9USB - chain A; structure by X-ray diffraction, 2.35 A resolution.

Chain A:
Molecule: Isoform 2B of GTPase KRas
Source organism: Homo sapiens
Notes: EC 3.6.5.2
UniProtKB: P01116 (RASK_HUMAN), isoform P01116-2; numbering as in UniProt (aligned over 1-169)
Amino-acid sequence (175 residues; each row starts with the number of its first residue; numbers below 1 keep their minus sign (Gly-5 is residue -5)):
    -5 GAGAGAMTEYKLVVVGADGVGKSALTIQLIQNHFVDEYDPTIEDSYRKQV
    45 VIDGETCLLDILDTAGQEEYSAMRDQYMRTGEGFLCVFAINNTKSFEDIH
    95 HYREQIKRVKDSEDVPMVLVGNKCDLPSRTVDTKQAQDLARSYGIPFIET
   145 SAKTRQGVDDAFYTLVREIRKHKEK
Not modelled in the structure: -5 to 0, 169
Sequence notes: expression tag (-5 to 0); variant Asp12 (Gly in P01116)
Ion coordination: Mg2+: Ser17 (together with GMP-PNP)
Ligand contacts:
  - A1EN3 ((3R)-1-[2-[[(8S)-6-[bis(fluoranyl)methylidene]-2,3,5,7-tetrahydro-1H-pyrrolizin-8-yl]methoxy]-7-(8-ethynyl-7-fluoranyl-3-oxidanyl-naphthalen-1-yl)-8-fluoranyl-pyrido[4,3-d]pyrimidin-4-yl]-3-methyl-piperidin-3-ol): Val9, Gly10, Ala11, Asp12, Lys16, Thr58, Ala59, Gly60, Gln61, Glu62, Tyr64, Ser65, Arg68, Asp69, Met72, Lys88, Glu91, Asp92, His95, Tyr96, Gln99, Ile100, Arg102, Val103
  - GMP-PNP: Ala11, Asp12, Gly13, Val14, Gly15, Lys16, Ser17, Ala18, Phe28, Val29, Asp30, Tyr32, Asp33, Pro34, Thr35, Asp57, Thr58, Ala59, Asn116, Lys117, Asp119, Leu120, Thr144, Ser145, Ala146, Lys147
Curated features (UniProtKB/Swiss-Prot):
  - motif: Tyr32 to Tyr40 (Effector region)
  - binding site (GTP): Gly10, Ala11, Gly13 to Ala18, Val29 to Thr35, Ala59, Gly60, Asn116 to Asp119
  - modified residue: Met1 (N-acetylmethionine), Thr2 (N-acetylthreonine), Lys104 (N6-acetyllysine)
  - glycosylation: Thr35 (Microbial infection: O-linked (Glc) threonine)
  - natural variant: Lys5 (K5E: In NS3; K5N: In GASC), Gly10 (G10GG: In AML), Asp12 (G12D: In GASC, JMML and SFM; this construct carries the variant), Gly13 (G13D: In GASC, JMML and OES; G13R: In pylocytic astrocytoma), Val14 (V14I: In NS3), Leu19 (L19F: In OES), Gln22 (Q22E: In CFC2; Q22R: In NS3), Pro34 (P34L: In NS3; P34Q: In NS3; P34R: In CFC2), Ile36 (I36M: In NS3), Thr58 (T58I: In NS3), Ala59 (A59T: In GASC), Gly60 (G60R: In CFC2; G60S: In NS3), 8 further natural variant entries in UniProt
  - mutagenesis: Asp38 (D38A: Decreased interaction with MAPKAP1/SIN1), Tyr40 (Y40A: Decreased interaction with MAPKAP1/SIN1), Gln61 (Q61L: Promotes GTP binding)

In short:
Chain A binds GMP-PNP and compound A1EN3. From UniProt: 21 GTP-binding residues and 3 mutagenesis sites.
Chain A is Isoform 2B of GTPase KRas (Homo sapiens); the structure, GppNHp-bound KRAS G12D in complex with
MCB-294, was determined by X-ray diffraction (same publication as 9U50 and 9U5T).
